9H4P - chains Pa and Pb of the 108 polymer chains in the assembly; structure by electron microscopy, 2.44 A resolution.

[Chain Pa (and Pb)]
Molecule: SPP1 gp17-like tail completion protein
Source organism: Haloferax tailed virus 1
Notes: chain Pb of this document is another copy of the same molecule, construct and numbering; everything in this record applies to it too
Reference sequence: A0A410N6U9 (A0A410N6U9_HFTV1); numbering as in UniProt (aligned over 1-157)
Amino-acid sequence (157 residues; row label = number of the first residue in the row):
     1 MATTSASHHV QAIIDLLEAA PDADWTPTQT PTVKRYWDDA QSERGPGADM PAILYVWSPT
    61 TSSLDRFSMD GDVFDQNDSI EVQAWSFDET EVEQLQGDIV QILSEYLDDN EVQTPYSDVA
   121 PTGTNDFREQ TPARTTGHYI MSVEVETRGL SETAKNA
Not modelled in the structure: 1

[Interface between chain Pa and chain Pb]
Pairs across the interface (46; chain Pa residue first):
  Ser7(Pa) - Glu93(Pb)  hydrogen bond
  His8(Pa) - Glu93(Pb)
  His8(Pa) - Gln96(Pb)
  His8(Pa) - Asp126(Pb)
  His8(Pa) - Arg128(Pb)  hydrogen bond
  His8(Pa) - Met141(Pb)
  Val10(Pa) - Asp126(Pb)
  Arg35(Pa) - Glu89(Pb)
  Tyr36(Pa) - Glu129(Pb)
  Trp37(Pa) - Glu89(Pb)  hydrogen bond
  Trp37(Pa) - Arg128(Pb)
  Trp37(Pa) - Glu129(Pb)
  Trp37(Pa) - Ala133(Pb)
  Trp37(Pa) - Tyr139(Pb)
  Asp39(Pa) - Ala133(Pb)
  Ala40(Pa) - Ala133(Pb)
  Ala40(Pa) - Arg134(Pb)
  Ser42(Pa) - Arg134(Pb)  hydrogen bond
  Glu43(Pa) - Arg134(Pb)  salt bridge
  Trp57(Pa) - Glu129(Pb)
  Ser58(Pa) - Asp126(Pb)
  Thr61(Pa) - Thr124(Pb)
  Thr61(Pa) - Asn125(Pb)  hydrogen bond
  Thr61(Pa) - Glu144(Pb)
  Ser62(Pa) - Gly123(Pb)
  Ser62(Pa) - Thr124(Pb)  hydrogen bond (backbone-backbone)
  Ser63(Pa) - Thr122(Pb)
  Leu64(Pa) - Pro121(Pb)
  Leu64(Pa) - Thr122(Pb)  hydrogen bond (backbone-backbone)
  Leu64(Pa) - Thr124(Pb)
  Arg66(Pa) - Leu107(Pb)  hydrogen bond (side chain-backbone)
  Arg66(Pa) - Asp108(Pb)  salt bridge
  Met69(Pa) - Asp108(Pb)
  Gly71(Pa) - Leu107(Pb)
  Phe74(Pa) - Leu107(Pb)  hydrophobic
  Phe74(Pa) - Pro121(Pb)
  Glu152(Pa) - Gln101(Pb)
  Thr153(Pa) - Gln101(Pb)
  Thr153(Pa) - Ser104(Pb)
  Thr153(Pa) - Leu107(Pb)
  Ala154(Pa) - Gln101(Pb)
  Ala154(Pa) - Ser104(Pb)  hydrogen bond (backbone-side chain)
  Ala154(Pa) - Glu105(Pb)
  Lys155(Pa) - Ser104(Pb)
  Lys155(Pa) - Leu107(Pb)
  Lys155(Pa) - Asp108(Pb)
Also at the interface, not in a pair above, chain Pa (25 interface residues in all): Asp38
Also at the interface, not in a pair above, chain Pb (23 interface residues in all): Val100, Thr131

[Overview]
The interface between chain Pa and chain Pb involves 25 residues on one side and 23 on the other, with 9
hydrogen bonds and 2 salt bridges. Polar contacts include Glu43(Pa)-Arg134(Pb), Arg66(Pa)-Asp108(Pb) and
Ser7(Pa)-Glu93(Pb).
Both chains are SPP1 gp17-like tail completion protein (Haloferax tailed virus 1). Entry 9H4P (Tail of full
Haloferax tailed virus 1) was determined by electron microscopy (same publication as 8QPG, 8QPQ, 8QQN, 8QSI,
8QSY, 9FKB, 9H5B and 9H7V).
